3RYH - chains D and E of the 5 polymer chains in the assembly; structure by X-ray diffraction, 2.80 A resolution.

== Chain D ==
Name: Tubulin beta chain
Organism: Ovis aries
Reference sequence: D0VWY9 (D0VWY9_SHEEP); the author numbering skips numbers that UniProt does not, so the offset changes along the chain: 1-44 = UniProt 1-44; 47-360 = UniProt 45-358; 369-455 = UniProt 359-445
Amino-acid sequence (445 residues; numbered 1 to 455; 10 numbers in that range are skipped by the numbering (no residue carries them; nothing is unmodelled there); the number before each row is that of its first residue):
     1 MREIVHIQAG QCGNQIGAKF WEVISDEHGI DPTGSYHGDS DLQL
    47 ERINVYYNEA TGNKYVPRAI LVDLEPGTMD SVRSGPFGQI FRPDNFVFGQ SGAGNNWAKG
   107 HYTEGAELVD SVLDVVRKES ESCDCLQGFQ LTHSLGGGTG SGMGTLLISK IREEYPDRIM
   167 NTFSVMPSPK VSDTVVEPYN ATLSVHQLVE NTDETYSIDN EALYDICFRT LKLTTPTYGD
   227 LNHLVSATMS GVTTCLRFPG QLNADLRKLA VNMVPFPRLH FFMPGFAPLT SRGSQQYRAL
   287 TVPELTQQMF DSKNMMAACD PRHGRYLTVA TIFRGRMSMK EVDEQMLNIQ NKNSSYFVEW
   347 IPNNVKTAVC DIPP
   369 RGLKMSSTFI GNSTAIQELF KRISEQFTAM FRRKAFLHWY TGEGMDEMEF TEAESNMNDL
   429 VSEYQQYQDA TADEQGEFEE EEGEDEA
Unresolved in the structure: 442-455
Small-molecule neighbours: phosphomethylphosphonic acid guanylate ester (G2P): Ala9, Gly10, Gln11, Cys12, Gln15, Ile16, Asp69, Gly98, Ala99, Gly100, Asn101, Asn102, Ser140, Gly142, Gly143, Gly144, Thr145, Gly146, Val171, Pro173, Val177, Ser178, Glu183, Asn206, Leu209, Tyr224, Leu227, Asn228, Val231

== Chain E ==
Name: Stathmin-4
Organism: Rattus norvegicus
Reference sequence: P63043 (STMN4_RAT); residues 5-145 here correspond to UniProt positions 49-189 (UniProt number = residue number + 44)
Amino-acid sequence (143 residues; numbered 3 to 145; the number before each row is that of its first residue):
     3 XADMEVIELN KATSGQSWEV ILKPPSFDGV PEFNASLPRR RDPSLEEIQK KLEAAEERRK
    63 YQEAELLKHL AEKREHEREV IQKAIEENNN FIKMAKEKLA QKMESNKENR EAHLAAMLER
   123 LQEKDKHAEE VRKNKELKEE ASR
Unresolved in the structure: 3, 34-40
Sequence notes: engineered mutation Ala14 (Cys58 in P63043), Trp20 (Phe64 in P63043)
Modified residues: ACE (acetyl group) at position 3

== Interface between chain D and chain E ==
Residue-residue contacts - 25 pairs, chain D then chain E:
  Tyr108(D) - His129(E)
  Tyr108(D) - Ala130(E)  hydrophobic
  Tyr108(D) - Val133(E)  hydrophobic
  Tyr108(D) - Arg134(E)  hydrogen bond (backbone-side chain)
  Thr109(D) - Lys137(E)
  Ala112(D) - Arg134(E)
  Ser155(D) - Leu123(E)
  Ser155(D) - Lys126(E)
  Lys156(D) - Asp127(E)  salt bridge
  Arg158(D) - Met119(E)
  Arg158(D) - Leu123(E)
  Glu159(D) - Leu120(E)
  Glu159(D) - Leu123(E)
  Glu159(D) - Gln124(E)
  Glu159(D) - Asp127(E)
  Pro162(D) - Leu116(E)  hydrophobic
  Gln193(D) - Lys126(E)  hydrogen bond
  Asn197(D) - Leu123(E)
  Asn197(D) - Lys126(E)
  Glu411(D) - Val133(E)
  Glu411(D) - Lys137(E)  salt bridge
  Gly412(D) - Val133(E)
  Gly412(D) - Asn136(E)  hydrogen bond (backbone-side chain)
  Gly412(D) - Lys137(E)
  Glu417(D) - His129(E)  salt bridge
Also at the interface, not in a pair above, chain D (16 interface residues in all): His107, Gly410, Met413
Also at the interface, not in a pair above, chain E (14 interface residues in all): Lys140

== Summary ==
16 residues of chain D and 14 residues of chain E are in contact, with 3 hydrogen bonds and 3 salt bridges.
Among the polar pairs are Lys156(D)-Asp127(E), Glu411(D)-Lys137(E) and Glu417(D)-His129(E). Chain D binds
phosphomethylphosphonic acid guanylate ester.
Here chain D is Tubulin beta chain (Ovis aries) and chain E is Stathmin-4 (Rattus norvegicus). Entry 3RYH
(GMPCPP-Tubulin: RB3 Stathmin-like domain complex) was determined by X-ray diffraction (same publication as
3RYC, 3RYF and 3RYI).
